5H0M - chain A; structure by X-ray diffraction, 1.52 A resolution.

[Chain A]
Name: HNH endonuclease
From: Geobacillus virus E2
Sequence (130 residues; row label = number of the first residue in the row):
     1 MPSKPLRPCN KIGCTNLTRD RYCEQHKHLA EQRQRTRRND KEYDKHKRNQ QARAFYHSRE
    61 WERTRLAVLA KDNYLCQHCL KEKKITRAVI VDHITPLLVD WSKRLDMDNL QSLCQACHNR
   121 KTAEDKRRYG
Unresolved in the structure: 1-38
Ion coordination: Zn2+: Cys76, Cys79, Cys114, Cys117
What the authors report for this chain:
  - Zn2+ coordination: Cys76, Cys79, Cys114, Cys117
  - catalytic residues: His93, Asn109, His118 (by similarity / conservation)
  - mutagenesis - H93A, N109A, H118A: abolished catalytic activity on Zn2+
  - mutagenesis - H93A, N109A, H118A: decreased stability

[Summary]
Cys76, Cys79, Cys114 and Cys117 coordinate Zn2+. The paper reports catalytic residues His93, Asn109 and
His118; H93A, N109A and H118A abolish catalytic activity on Zn2+.
Chain A is HNH endonuclease (Geobacillus virus E2); the structure, Crystal structure of deep-sea thermophilic
bacteriophage GVE2 HNH endonuclease with zinc ion, was determined by X-ray diffraction (same publication as
5H0O).
